PDB entry 8UHN | X-ray diffraction, 2.09 A resolution | chains H and D of the 3 polymer chains in the assembly

== Chain H ==
Protein: hSC44.ck.20.N32F Fab heavy chain
Organism: Oryctolagus cuniculus
Notes: antibody fragment or engineered binder
Sequence (225 residues; numbered 1 to 221 plus 4 insertion-coded residues; the number before each row is that of its first residue; a row labelled like 82A-82C holds insertion residues (82A, then the next letters in order)):
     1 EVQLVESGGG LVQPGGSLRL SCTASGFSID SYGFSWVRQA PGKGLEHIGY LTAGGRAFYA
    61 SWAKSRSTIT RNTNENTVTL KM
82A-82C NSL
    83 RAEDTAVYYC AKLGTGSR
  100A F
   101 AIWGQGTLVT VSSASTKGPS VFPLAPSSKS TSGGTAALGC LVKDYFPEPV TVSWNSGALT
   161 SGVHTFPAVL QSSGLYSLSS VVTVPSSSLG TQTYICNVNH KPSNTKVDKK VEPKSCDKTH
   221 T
Not modelled in the structure: 215-221
Disulfides: Cys22-Cys92, Cys140-Cys196
What the authors report for this chain:
  - contacts within the chain: Lys94-Ser99 (hydrogen bond)

== Chain D ==
Protein: 3pHis peptide
Sequence (9 residues; row label = number of the first residue in the row):
     1 AGAGHAGAG
Not modelled in the structure: 1-3
Modified positions: His5 (N1-phosphonohistidine; NEP)

== Interface between chain H and chain D ==
Pairs across the interface (10; chain H residue first):
  Tyr50(H) - His5(D)
  Thr52(H) - Ala6(D)
  Thr52(H) - Gly7(D)
  Arg56(H) - Gly7(D)  hydrogen bond (side chain-backbone)
  Arg56(H) - Gly9(D)
  Lys94(H) - His5(D)
  Gly96(H) - His5(D)
  Thr97(H) - His5(D)
  Gly98(H) - His5(D)
  Ser99(H) - His5(D)
Interface residues without a listed pair, chain H (9 interface residues in all): Leu95
Interface residues without a listed pair, chain D (5 interface residues in all): Ala8
From the paper, about this interface:
  - epitope / paratope residues, chain H: Gly33(H), Ser99(H)
  - interface residues, chain H: Gly33(H), Ser99(H)

== Overview ==
The interface between chain H and chain D involves 9 residues on one side and 5 on the other; the contacts
include 1 hydrogen bond. The hydrogen-bonded pair is Arg56(H)-Gly7(D). From the paper: epitope/paratope
residues Gly33(H) and Ser99(H); interface residues Gly33(H) and Ser99(H).
Chain H is hSC44.ck.20.N32F Fab heavy chain (Oryctolagus cuniculus) and chain D is 3pHis peptide; the
structure, anti-Phosphohistidine Fab hSC44.ck.20.N32F with 3pHis peptide, was determined by X-ray diffraction
together with 8UHH, 8UHJ and 8UHP from the same study.
